PDB entry 7LHR | X-ray diffraction, 3.11 A resolution | chain A

[Chain A]
Molecule: Phosphoadenosine phosphosulfate reductase
Source organism: Mycobacterium tuberculosis
Notes: EC 1.8.4.8
UniProt: A5U586 (CYSH_MYCTA); numbering as in UniProt (aligned over 1-254)
Amino-acid sequence (262 residues; numbered 1 to 262; the number before each row is that of its first residue):
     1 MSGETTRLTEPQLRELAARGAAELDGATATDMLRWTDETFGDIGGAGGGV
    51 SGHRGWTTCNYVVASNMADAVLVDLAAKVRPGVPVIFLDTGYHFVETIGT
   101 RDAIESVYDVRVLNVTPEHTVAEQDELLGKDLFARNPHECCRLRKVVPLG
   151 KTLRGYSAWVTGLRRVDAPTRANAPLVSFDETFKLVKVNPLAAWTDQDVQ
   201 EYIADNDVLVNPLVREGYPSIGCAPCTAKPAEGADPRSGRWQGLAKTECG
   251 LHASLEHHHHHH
Disordered / not traced: 1-4, 44-55, 231-262
Construct notes: expression tag (255-262)
UniProt features mapped onto this chain:
  - active site: C249 (Nucleophile)
  - binding site ([4Fe-4S] cluster): C140, C141, C223, C226
Metal / ion sites: 4Fe-4S cluster Fe: C140, C141, C223, C226
Small-molecule neighbours: 4Fe-4S cluster (SF4): T90, Y92, F133, P137, C140, C141, R144, K145, C223, C226
What the authors report for this chain:
  - 4Fe-4S cluster coordination: C140, C141, C223, C226

[Overview]
Bound to chain A: 4Fe-4S cluster. C140, C141, C223 and C226 form the 4Fe-4S cluster Fe site. From UniProt:
active-site residue C249 and 4 [4Fe-4S] cluster-binding residues. The paper reports 4Fe-4S cluster
coordination by C140, C141 and C223 among others.
Chain A is Phosphoadenosine phosphosulfate reductase (Mycobacterium tuberculosis); the structure, Crystal
structure of adenosine-5'-phosphosulfate reductase from Mycobacterium tuberculosis, was determined by X-ray
diffraction (same publication as 7LHS and 7LHU).
